PDB entry 5USY | X-ray diffraction, 2.00 A resolution | chain A

Chain A:
Molecule: Tyrosine-protein kinase JAK2
From: Homo sapiens
Notes: EC 2.7.10.2
UniProtKB: O60674 (JAK2_HUMAN); residue numbers follow UniProt; this construct covers 840-1132
Amino-acid sequence (316 residues; each row starts with the number of its first residue):
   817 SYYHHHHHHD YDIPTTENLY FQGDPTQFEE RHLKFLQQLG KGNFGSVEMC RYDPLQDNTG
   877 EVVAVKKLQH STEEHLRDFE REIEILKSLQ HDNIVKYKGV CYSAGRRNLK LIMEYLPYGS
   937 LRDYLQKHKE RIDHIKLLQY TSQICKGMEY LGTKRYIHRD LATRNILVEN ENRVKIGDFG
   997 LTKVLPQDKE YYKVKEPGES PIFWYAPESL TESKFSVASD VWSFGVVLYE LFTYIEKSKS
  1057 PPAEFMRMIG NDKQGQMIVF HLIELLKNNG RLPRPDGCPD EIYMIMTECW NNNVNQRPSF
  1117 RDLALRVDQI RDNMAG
Not modelled in the structure: 817-839, 1013-1015, 1131-1132
Construct notes: expression tag (817-839)
Modified / non-standard residues: Y1007 (O-phosphotyrosine; PTR)
Residues lining bound ligands: SKE (4-({5-amino-1-[(2,6-difluorophenyl)carbonyl]-1H-1,2,4-triazol-3-yl}amino)benzenesulfonamide): L855, G856, V863, A880, V911, M929, E930, Y931, L932, P933, Y934, G935, D939, K943, L983, D994
Swiss-Prot annotation at these positions:
  - active site: D976 (Proton acceptor)
  - binding site (ATP): L855 to V863, K882
  - modified residue (Phosphotyrosine): Y868, Y966, Y972, Y1007, Y1008
  - mutagenesis: K882 (K882E: Loss of ability to up-regulate potassium voltage-gated channel activity of KCNA3)

Overview:
Ligands of chain A: compound SKE. Curated annotation (UniProt) lists active-site residue D976, 10 ATP-binding
residues and one mutagenesis site.
Chain A is Tyrosine-protein kinase JAK2 (Homo sapiens); the structure, JAK2 JH1 in complex with JNJ-7706621,
was determined by X-ray diffraction, deposited together with 5USZ, 5UT0, 5UT1, 5UT2 and 5UT3.
